PDB entry 2PSZ | X-ray diffraction, 2.00 A resolution | chains A and B

Chain A (and B):
Protein: Myo-inositol hexaphosphate phosphohydrolase
Source organism: Selenomonas ruminantium
Notes: chain B of this document is another copy of the same molecule, construct and numbering; everything in this record applies to it too
Reference sequence: Q7WUJ1 (Q7WUJ1_SELRU); residue numbers follow UniProt; this construct covers 28-346
Sequence (340 residues; numbered 7 to 346; the number before each row is that of its first residue):
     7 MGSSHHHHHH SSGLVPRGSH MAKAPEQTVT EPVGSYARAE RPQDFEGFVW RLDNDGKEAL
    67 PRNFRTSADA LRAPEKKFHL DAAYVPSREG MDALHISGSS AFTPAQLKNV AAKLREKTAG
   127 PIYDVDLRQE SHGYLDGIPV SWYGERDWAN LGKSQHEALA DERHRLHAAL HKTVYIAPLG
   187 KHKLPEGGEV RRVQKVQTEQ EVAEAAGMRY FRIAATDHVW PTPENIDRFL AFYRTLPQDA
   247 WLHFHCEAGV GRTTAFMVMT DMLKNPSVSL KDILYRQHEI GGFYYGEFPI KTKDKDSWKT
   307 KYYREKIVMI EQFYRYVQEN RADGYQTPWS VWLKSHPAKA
Unresolved in the structure: 7-33
Sequence notes: expression tag (7-27)

Chain A / chain B interface:
Contacting residue pairs - 24 pairs, chain A then chain B:
  Q49(A) - R198(B)
  E52(A) - T179(B)  hydrogen bond
  E52(A) - R198(B)  salt bridge
  F54(A) - Y181(B)  hydrophobic
  F54(A) - V196(B)  hydrophobic
  E151(A) - V196(B)
  T179(A) - E52(B)
  Y181(A) - F54(B)  hydrophobic
  Y181(A) - P191(B)
  K187(A) - E192(B)  salt bridge
  K187(A) - G193(B)
  L190(A) - G193(B)
  L190(A) - G194(B)
  P191(A) - Y181(B)
  P191(A) - E192(B)
  P191(A) - G193(B)  hydrogen bond (backbone-backbone)
  G193(A) - L190(B)
  G193(A) - P191(B)  hydrogen bond (backbone-backbone)
  G194(A) - L190(B)
  V196(A) - F54(B)  hydrophobic
  V196(A) - E151(B)
  V196(A) - L190(B)  hydrophobic
  R198(A) - Q49(B)
  R198(A) - E52(B)  salt bridge
Other interface residues (no listed pair), chain A (16 interface residues in all): G53, E192, E195
Other interface residues (no listed pair), chain B (15 interface residues in all): G53, E195

In short:
16 residues of chain A face 15 of chain B across their interface; the contacts include 3 hydrogen bonds and 3
salt bridges. Polar pairs include E52(A)-R198(B), K187(A)-E192(B) and E52(A)-T179(B).
Chain A and chain B are both Myo-inositol hexaphosphate phosphohydrolase (Selenomonas ruminantium); the
structure, Structure of the PTP-like Phytase expressed by Selenomonas ruminantium at low ionic strength, was
determined by X-ray diffraction together with 3D1H, 3D1O, 3D1Q and 2PT0 from the same study.
